6SGW - chains A and H of the 10 polymer chains in the assembly; structure by electron microscopy, 3.80 A resolution.

# Chain A
Name: ESX-3 secretion system ATPase EccB3
Organism: Mycobacterium smegmatis (strain ATCC 700084 / mc(2)155)
Notes: EC 3.6.-.-
Reference sequence: A0QQ39 (ECCB3_MYCS2); numbering as in UniProt (aligned over 9-91)
Sequence (83 residues; row label = number of the first residue in the row):
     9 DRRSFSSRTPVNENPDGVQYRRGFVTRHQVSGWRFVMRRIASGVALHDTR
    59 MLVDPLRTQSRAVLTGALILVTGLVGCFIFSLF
Disordered / not traced: 90-91

# Chain H
Name: ESX-3 secretion system protein EccD3
Organism: Mycobacterium smegmatis (strain ATCC 700084 / mc(2)155)
Reference sequence: A0QQ46 (ECCD3_MYCS2); residues 8-472 here = UniProt positions 8-472
Sequence (465 residues; each row starts with the number of its first residue):
     8 PIVRVAVLAAGDDGGRLTEMALPSELPLREILPAVQRIVQPARENDGAAD
    58 PAAAPNPVRLSLAPIGGAPFSLDATLDTVGVVDGDLLALQAVPSGPPAPR
   108 IVEDIADAAVIFSEARRRQWGPTHIARGAALALIGLILVGTGLSVAHRVI
   158 TGDLLGQFIVSGIALATVIAALAVRNRSAVLATSLAVTALVPVAAAFALG
   208 VPGDFGAPNVLLAAAGVAAWSLISMAGSPDDRGIAVFTATAVTGVGVLLV
   258 AGAASLWVISSDVIGCALVLLGLIVTVQAAQLSAMWARFPLPVIPAPGDP
   308 TPAARPLSVLADLPRRVRVSQAHQTGVIAAGVLLGVAGSVALVSSANASP
   358 WAWYIVVAAAAGAALRARVWDSAACKAWLLGHSYLLAVALLVAFVIGDRY
   408 QAALWALAALAVLVLVWIVAALNPKIASPDTYSLPMRRMVGFLATGLDAS
   458 LIPVMALLVGLFSLV
Disordered / not traced: 17-20, 48-64, 212-213

# Chain A / chain H interface
Residue-residue contacts - 14 pairs, chain A then chain H:
  R29(A) with D378(H), salt bridge
  R30(A) with R375(H), hydrogen bond (side chain-backbone); V376(H), hydrogen bond (side chain-backbone); D378(H), salt bridge
  G31(A) with R444(H)
  F32(A) with R375(H)
  V33(A) with L441(H), hydrophobic; R444(H)
  R35(A) with R445(H)
  Q37(A) with L441(H)
  V38(A) with R445(H)
  W41(A) with L441(H), hydrophobic; P442(H)
  R42(A) with P442(H)
Other interface residues (no listed pair), chain H (9 interface residues in all): W377, S440

# Overview
The interface between chain A and chain H involves 10 residues on one side and 9 on the other, with 2 hydrogen
bonds and 2 salt bridges. Among the polar pairs are R29(A)-D378(H), R30(A)-D378(H) and R30(A)-R375(H).
Here chain A is ESX-3 secretion system ATPase EccB3 and chain H is ESX-3 secretion system protein EccD3, both
from Mycobacterium smegmatis (strain ATCC 700084 / mc(2)155). Entry 6SGW (Structure of the ESX-3 core complex)
was determined by electron microscopy together with 6SGX, 6SGY and 6SGZ from the same study.
